PDB entry 5VVK | X-ray diffraction, 2.90 A resolution | chains B and E of the 10 polymer chains in the assembly

Chain B:
Name: CRISPR-associated endonuclease Cas1
Source organism: Escherichia coli (strain K12)
Notes: EC 3.1.-.-
UniProt: Q46896 (CAS1_ECOLI); residues 1-305 here = UniProt positions 1-305
Chain sequence (308 residues; numbered -2 to 305; the number before each row is that of its first residue; numbers below 1 keep their minus sign (Ser-2 is residue -2)):
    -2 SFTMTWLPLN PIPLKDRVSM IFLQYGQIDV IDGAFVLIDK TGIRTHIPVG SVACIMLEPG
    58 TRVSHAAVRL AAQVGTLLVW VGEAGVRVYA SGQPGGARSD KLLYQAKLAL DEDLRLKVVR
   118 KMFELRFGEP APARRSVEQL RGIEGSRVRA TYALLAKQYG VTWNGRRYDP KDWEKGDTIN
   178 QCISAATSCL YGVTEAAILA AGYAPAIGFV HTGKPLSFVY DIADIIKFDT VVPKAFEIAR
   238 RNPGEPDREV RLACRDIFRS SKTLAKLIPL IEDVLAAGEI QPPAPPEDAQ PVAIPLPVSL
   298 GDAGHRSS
Unresolved in the structure: -2 to 3, 165-174, 277-305
Differences from the reference sequence: expression tag (-2 to 0)
Curated features (UniProtKB/Swiss-Prot):
  - binding site (Mg(2+)): Glu141, His208, Asp221
  - mutagenesis: Tyr22 (Y22A: Slightly decreased spacer acquisition in vivo; Y22F: Nearly wild-type spacer acquisition in vivo), Arg41 (R41E: Dramatically decreased spacer acquisition in vivo), Arg59 (R59A: Loss of spacer acquisition in vivo, decreased protospacer binding; R59D: Dramatically decreased spacer acquisition in vitro, 250-fold decreased affinity for protospacer DNA), Arg66 (R66D: Dramatically decreased spacer acquisition in vitro, 250-fold decreased affinity for protospacer DNA; R66E: Dramatically decreased spacer acquisition in vivo), Arg84 (R84A: Decreased spacer acquisition in vivo; R84E: Dramatically decreased spacer acquisition in vivo), Glu141 (E141A: No cleavage of any substrates, no restoration of UV or mitomycin C (MMC) resistance. Loss of spacer acquisition in vivo), Tyr149 (Y149A: No effect on in vitro protospacer integration), Tyr165 (Y165A: No effect on in vitro protospacer integration. Alone significantly decreased protospacer acquisition in vivo ...), Trp170 (W170A: Alone significantly decreased protospacer acquisition in vivo. Decreased protospacer binding; in association with A-170), Thr184 (T184A: No cleavage of any substrates), Tyr188 (Y188A: Partial inhibition of cleavage. No effect on in vitro protospacer integration. Significantly decreased protospacer acquisition in vivo), His208 (H208A: No cleavage of any substrates, no restoration of UV or MMC resistance. Loss of spacer acquisition in vivo), 13 further mutagenesis entries in UniProt
Reported in the primary citation:
  - binding site for the 58-nt DNA strand: Ser143, Arg146
  - mutagenesis - R112E, R132A, R163A: abolished catalytic activity
  - mutagenesis - R112A, R131A, Q136A: decreased catalytic activity
  - mutagenesis - R138A: decreased catalytic activity on second-site integration
  - mutagenesis - R138A: increased catalytic activity on disintegration
  - binding site for the 58-nt DNA strand: Arg132, Arg138, Ser143, Arg146, Arg163
  - catalytic residues: Glu141 (proposed by the authors, not directly observed)

Chain E:
Name: CRISPR-associated endoribonuclease Cas2
Source organism: Escherichia coli (strain K12)
Notes: EC 3.1.-.-
UniProt: P45956 (CAS2_ECOLI); residues 1-94 here = UniProt positions 1-94
Chain sequence (94 residues; row label = number of the first residue in the row):
     1 MSMLVVVTEN VPPRLRGRLA IWLLEVRAGV YVGDVSAKIR EMIWEQIAGL AEEGNVVMAW
    61 ATNTETGFEF QTFGLNRRTP VDLDGLRLVS FLPV
Curated features (UniProtKB/Swiss-Prot):
  - mutagenesis: Glu9 (E9A/R: No effect on spacer acquisition, Cas1-Cas2 complex formation or CRISPR DNA-binding by complex), Asn10 (N10A: No effect on spacer acquisition), Arg14 to Arg16 (No in vivspacer acquisition, significantly decreased protospacer binding), Arg14 (R14A: Slight decrease in spacer acquisition), Arg16 (R16A: Slight decrease in spacer acquisition; R16E: Dramatically decreased spacer acquisition in vivo), Arg18 (R18A: Very little spacer acquisition), Arg27 (R27A: Slight decrease in spacer acquisition), Lys38 to Arg40 (Very little in vivo spacer acquisition), Glu65 (E65A: No effect on spacer acquisition; E65R: Slight decrease in spacer acquisition, Cas1-Cas2 complex formation or CRISPR DNA-binding by complex. Loss of spacer acquisition; when associated with R-84), Arg77 to Arg78 (No spacer acquisition, significantly decreased protospacer binding), Arg77 (R77E: No change in spacer acquisition in vivo), Arg78 (R78E: Dramatically decreased spacer acquisition in vivo), 2 further mutagenesis entries in UniProt

Interface between chain B and chain E:
Residue-residue contacts - 24 pairs, chain B then chain E:
  Leu4(B) - Arg18(E)  hydrogen bond (backbone-side chain)
  Leu4(B) - Gln46(E)
  Leu4(B) - Leu50(E)  hydrophobic
  Leu6(B) - Ile21(E)  hydrophobic
  Leu6(B) - Trp22(E)  hydrophobic
  Ile9(B) - Trp22(E)
  Ile9(B) - Ile39(E)  hydrophobic
  Pro10(B) - Ile39(E)
  Asp13(B) - Met1(E)
  Asp13(B) - Ser36(E)
  Asp29(B) - Pro13(E)
  Asp29(B) - Arg14(E)
  Asp29(B) - Gly17(E)
  Gly30(B) - Ile21(E)
  Ala31(B) - Gly17(E)
  Ala31(B) - Ala20(E)  hydrophobic
  His43(B) - Ala20(E)
  Pro45(B) - Ala20(E)
  Pro45(B) - Ile21(E)
  Pro45(B) - Trp22(E)
  Val46(B) - Ile21(E)  hydrogen bond (backbone-backbone)
  Gly47(B) - Ile21(E)  hydrogen bond (backbone-backbone)
  Ser48(B) - Trp22(E)  hydrogen bond (side chain-backbone)
  Leu67(B) - Ile21(E)  hydrophobic
Other interface residues (no listed pair), chain B (18 interface residues in all): Pro5, Ile28, Ile44, Val71
Other interface residues (no listed pair), chain E (14 interface residues in all): Glu45, Gly49

Overview:
18 residues of chain B face 14 of chain E across their interface, with 4 hydrogen bonds. Among the polar pairs
are Leu4(B)-Arg18(E), Ser48(B)-Trp22(E) and Val46(B)-Ile21(E). From the paper: the catalytic residue
Glu141(B); R112E, R132A and R163A of chain B abolish catalytic activity; 7 substitutions were tested in all.
Here chain B is CRISPR-associated endonuclease Cas1 and chain E is CRISPR-associated endoribonuclease Cas2,
both from Escherichia coli (strain K12). Entry 5VVK (Cas1-Cas2 bound to full-site mimic) was determined by
X-ray diffraction together with 5VVJ, 5VVL and 5WFE from the same study.
